PDB entry 4C5F | X-ray diffraction, 2.34 A resolution | chain A

== Chain A ==
Protein: Membrane-bound lytic murein transglycosylase C
Source organism: Escherichia coli
Notes: EC 4.2.2.-
Reference sequence: C5A0N2 (MLTC_ECOBW); numbering as in UniProt (aligned over 20-359)
Sequence (341 residues; numbered 19 to 359; the number before each row is that of its first residue):
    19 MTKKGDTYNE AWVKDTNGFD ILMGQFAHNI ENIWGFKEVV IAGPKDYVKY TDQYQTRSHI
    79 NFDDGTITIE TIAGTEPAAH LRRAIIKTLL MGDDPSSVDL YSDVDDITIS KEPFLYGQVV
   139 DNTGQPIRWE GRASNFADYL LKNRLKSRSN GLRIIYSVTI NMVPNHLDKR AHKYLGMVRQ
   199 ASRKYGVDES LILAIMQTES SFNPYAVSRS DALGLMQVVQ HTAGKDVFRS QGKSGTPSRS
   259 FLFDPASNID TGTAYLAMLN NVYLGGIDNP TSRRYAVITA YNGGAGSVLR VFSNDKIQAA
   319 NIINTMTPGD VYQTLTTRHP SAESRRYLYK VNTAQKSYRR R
Not modelled in the structure: 19-29
Sequence notes: expression tag (19)
Reported in the primary citation:
  - catalytic residues: Glu217
  - mutagenesis - E217Q: abolished catalytic activity
  - contacts within the chain: Glu217-Tyr345 (hydrogen bond)
  - mutagenesis - I59R, R227A: decreased catalytic activity on sacculus

== Summary ==
From the paper: the catalytic residue Glu217; I59R and R227A reduce catalytic activity on sacculus.
Chain A is Membrane-bound lytic murein transglycosylase C (Escherichia coli); the structure, Structure of
Lytic Transglycosylase MltC from Escherichia coli at 2.3 A resolution, was determined by X-ray diffraction,
deposited together with 4CFO, 4CFP and 4CHX.
